PDB entry 7XGI | X-ray diffraction, 2.00 A resolution | chain A

[Chain A]
Molecule: Catechol O-methyltransferase
Source organism: Rattus norvegicus
Notes: EC 2.1.1.6
UniProtKB: P22734 (COMT_RAT); residues 1-221 here correspond to UniProt positions 44-264 (UniProt number = residue number + 43)
Chain sequence (223 residues; numbered -1 to 221; the number before each row is that of its first residue; numbers below 1 keep their minus sign (Gly-1 is residue -1)):
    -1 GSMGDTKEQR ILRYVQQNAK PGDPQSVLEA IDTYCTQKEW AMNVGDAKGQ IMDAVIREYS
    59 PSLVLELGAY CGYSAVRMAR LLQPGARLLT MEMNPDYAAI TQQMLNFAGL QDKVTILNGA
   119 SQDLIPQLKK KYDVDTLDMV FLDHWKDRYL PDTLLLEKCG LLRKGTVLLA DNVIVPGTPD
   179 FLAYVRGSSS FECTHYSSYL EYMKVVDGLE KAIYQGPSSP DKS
Unresolved in the structure: -1 to 2, 216-221
Differences from the reference sequence: expression tag (-1 to 0)
Ion coordination: Mg2+: Asp141, Asp169, Asn170 (together with Opicapone)
Small-molecule neighbours:
  - Opicapone (DNI): Trp38, Met40, Lys46, Asp141, His142, Trp143, Asp169, Asn170, Val173, Pro174, Leu198, Glu199, Met201
  - S-adenosylhomocysteine (SAH): Met40, Asn41, Val42, Glu64, Gly66, Ala67, Tyr68, Tyr71, Ser72, Met89, Glu90, Met91, Asn92, Tyr95, Gly117, Ala118, Ser119, Gln120, Phe139, Asp141, His142, Trp143, Arg146

[Overview]
Chain A binds S-adenosylhomocysteine and Opicapone. Asp141, Asp169 and Asn170 coordinate Mg2+.
Chain A is Catechol O-methyltransferase (Rattus norvegicus); the structure, COMT SAH Mg opicapone complex, was
determined by X-ray diffraction, deposited together with 7XJB.
